7Q7K - chain A; structure by X-ray diffraction, 1.61 A resolution.

== Chain A ==
Protein: Tyrosine-protein kinase JAK2
Organism: Homo sapiens
Notes: EC 2.7.10.2
Reference sequence: O60674 (JAK2_HUMAN); numbering as in UniProt (aligned over 839-1132)
Sequence (316 residues; row label = number of the first residue in the row):
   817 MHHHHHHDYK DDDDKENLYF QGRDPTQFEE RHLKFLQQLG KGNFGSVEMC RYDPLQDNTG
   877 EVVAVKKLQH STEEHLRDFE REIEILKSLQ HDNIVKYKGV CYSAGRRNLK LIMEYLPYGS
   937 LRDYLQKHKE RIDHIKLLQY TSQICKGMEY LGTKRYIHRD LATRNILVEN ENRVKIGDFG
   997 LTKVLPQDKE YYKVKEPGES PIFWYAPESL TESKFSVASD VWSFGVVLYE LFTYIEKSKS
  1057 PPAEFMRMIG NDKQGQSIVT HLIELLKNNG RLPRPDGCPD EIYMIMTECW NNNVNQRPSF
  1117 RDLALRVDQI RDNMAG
Not modelled in the structure: 817-839, 1132
Sequence notes: initiating methionine (817); expression tag (818-838); conflict S1073 (Met in O60674), T1076 (Phe in O60674)
Modified residues: Y1007 (O-phosphotyrosine; PTR); Y1008 (O-phosphotyrosine; PTR)
Small-molecule neighbours: 4-(2-azanyl-8-methoxy-quinazolin-6-yl)phenol (9I5): L855, G856, V863, A880, K882, E898, L902, V911, L927, M929, E930, Y931, L932, G935, L983, G993, D994, F995
Curated features (UniProtKB/Swiss-Prot):
  - active site: D976 (Proton acceptor)
  - binding site (ATP): L855 to V863, K882
  - modified residue (Phosphotyrosine): Y868, Y966, Y972, Y1007, Y1008
  - mutagenesis: K882 (K882E: Loss of ability to up-regulate potassium voltage-gated channel activity of KCNA3)

== Summary ==
Ligands of chain A: 4-(2-azanyl-8-methoxy-quinazolin-6-yl)phenol. Curated annotation (UniProt) lists
active-site residue D976, 10 ATP-binding residues and one mutagenesis site.
Chain A is Tyrosine-protein kinase JAK2 (Homo sapiens); the structure, JAK2 in complex with
4-(2-amino-8-methoxyquinazolin-6-yl)phenol, was determined by X-ray diffraction (same publication as 7Q6H,
7Q7I, 7Q7L and 7Q7W).
